3L2Y - chains A and E of the 5 polymer chains in the assembly; structure by X-ray diffraction, 2.70 A resolution.

[Chain A (and E)]
Protein: C-reactive protein
Source organism: Homo sapiens
Notes: chain E of this document is another copy of the same molecule, construct and numbering; everything in this record applies to it too
UniProt: P02741 (CRP_HUMAN); residues 1-206 here correspond to UniProt positions 19-224 (UniProt number = residue number + 18)
Chain sequence (206 residues; each row starts with the number of its first residue):
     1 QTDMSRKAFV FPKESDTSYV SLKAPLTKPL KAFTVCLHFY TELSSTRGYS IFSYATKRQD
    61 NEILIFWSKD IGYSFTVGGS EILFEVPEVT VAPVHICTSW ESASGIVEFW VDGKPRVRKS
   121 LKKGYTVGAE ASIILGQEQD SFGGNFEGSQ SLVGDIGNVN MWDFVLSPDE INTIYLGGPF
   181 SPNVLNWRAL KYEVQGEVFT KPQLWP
Disulfide bonds: C36-C97
Ion coordination: Ca2+ site 1: D60, N61, E138, Q139, D140 (together with phosphoric acid mono-(2-amino-ethyl) ester); Ca2+ site 2: E138, D140, E147, Q150 (together with phosphoric acid mono-(2-amino-ethyl) ester)
Residues lining bound ligands: phosphoric acid mono-(2-amino-ethyl) ester (OPE): D60, N61, L64, F66, E81, E138, D140, E147, Q150

[Chain A / chain E interface]
Pairs across the interface (26):
  E101(A) with K201(E), salt bridge
  S104(A) with F199(E)
  I106(A) with V10(E), hydrophobic; F199(E), hydrophobic; K201(E)
  W110(A) with L204(E), hydrophobic
  P115(A) with Y40(E), hydrogen bond (backbone-side chain); L204(E)
  R116(A) with Y40(E); E42(E), salt bridge; L204(E)
  V117(A) with Y40(E); E42(E); G154(E)
  R118(A) with V10(E); D155(E), salt bridge; K201(E); P202(E), hydrogen bond (side chain-backbone); L204(E)
  K119(A) with P12(E); E42(E), salt bridge
  S120(A) with P12(E); K13(E)
  K123(A) with E197(E), salt bridge
  P168(A) with P202(E); Q203(E)
Other interface residues (no listed pair), chain A (13 interface residues in all): D169
Other interface residues (no listed pair), chain E (16 interface residues in all): R6, T41, V153

[Summary]
13 residues of chain A face 16 of chain E across their interface, with 2 hydrogen bonds and 5 salt bridges.
Polar pairs include E101(A)-K201(E), R116(A)-E42(E) and R118(A)-D155(E). Chain A binds phosphoric acid
mono-(2-amino-ethyl) ester.
Chain A and chain E are both C-reactive protein (Homo sapiens); the structure, The structure of C-reactive
protein bound to phosphoethanolamine, was determined by X-ray diffraction together with 3KQR from the same
study.
